PDB entry 6O9U | X-ray diffraction, 2.00 A resolution | chain A

Chain A:
Protein: Inward rectifier potassium channel Kirbac3.1
From: Magnetospirillum magnetotacticum
UniProtKB: D9N164 (IRK10_MAGMG); residues 1-295 here = UniProt positions 1-295
Chain sequence (301 residues; each row starts with the number of its first residue):
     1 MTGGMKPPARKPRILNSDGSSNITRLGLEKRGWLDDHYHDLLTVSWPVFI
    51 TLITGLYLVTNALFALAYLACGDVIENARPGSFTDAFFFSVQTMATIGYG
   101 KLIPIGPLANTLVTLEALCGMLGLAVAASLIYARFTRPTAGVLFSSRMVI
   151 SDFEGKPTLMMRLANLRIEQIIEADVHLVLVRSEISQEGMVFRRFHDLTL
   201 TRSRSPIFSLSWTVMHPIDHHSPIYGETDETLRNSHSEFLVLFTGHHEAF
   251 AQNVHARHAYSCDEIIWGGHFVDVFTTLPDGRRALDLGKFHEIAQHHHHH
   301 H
Not modelled in the structure: 1-11, 29-32, 299-301
Sequence notes: expression tag (296-301)
Bound ions: K+ site 1: Ala95, Thr96; K+ site 2: Thr96, Ile97; barium ion near Thr96 (its only coordinating residue here); K+ site 3: Ile97, Gly98; K+ site 4: Gly98, Tyr99
Residues lining bound ligands:
  - trimethylamine oxide (TMO), molecule 1: Tyr132, Ala133, Thr136, Phe250, Ala251, Gln252
  - trimethylamine oxide (TMO), molecule 2: Ile172, Glu173, Asp175, Arg204, Thr244, Gly245, His246, Asn253
  - trimethylamine oxide (TMO), molecule 3: Asp197, Leu198, Thr199
  - 3,3',3''-phosphoryltripropanoic acid (Z3P): Ile23, Val181, Arg193, Arg194, Phe195, Ile207, Phe208, Ser209, Leu210, Ser211, Trp212, Thr213, Phe275, Arg283
Curated features (UniProtKB/Swiss-Prot):
  - motif: Thr96 to Gly100 (Selectivity filter)
  - mutagenesis: Tyr38 (Y38F: Decreases channel activity), Ile75 (I75S: Increased channel conductance), Ala78 (A78P: Increased channel conductance), Phe88 (F88L: Strongly increased channel conductance due to defective gating), Thr93 (T93I: Increased channel conductance), Gly98 (G98D: Increased channel conductance), Leu118 (L118Q: Increased channel conductance), Met121 (M121K: Increased channel conductance), Gly123 (G123D: Increased channel conductance), Ala125 (A125E: Increased channel conductance), Ser129 (S129D/E/K/R: Promotes open channel conformation), Ile150 (I150F: Increased channel conductance), 2 further mutagenesis entries in UniProt
What the authors report for this chain:
  - binding site for K+: Tyr132 (from molecular simulation)

Summary:
Bound to chain A: 3 copies of trimethylamine oxide and 3,3',3''-phosphoryltripropanoic acid. Ala95 and Thr96
coordinate K+ site 1. The K+ site 2 is built by Thr96 and Ile97. Curated annotation (UniProt) lists 14
mutagenesis sites. From the paper: a binding site for K+ at Tyr132.
Chain A is Inward rectifier potassium channel Kirbac3.1 (Magnetospirillum magnetotacticum); the structure,
KirBac3.1 at a resolution of 2 Angstroms, was determined by X-ray diffraction, deposited together with 6O9T
and 6O9V.
